PDB entry 8VAZ | electron microscopy, 2.82 A resolution | chains A and B of the 8 polymer chains in the assembly

# Chain A (and B)
Name: Calcium-activated potassium channel subunit alpha-1
Source organism: Homo sapiens
Notes: chain B of this document is another copy of the same molecule, construct and numbering; everything in this record applies to it too
UniProt: Q12791 (KCMA1_HUMAN), isoform Q12791-5; residues 1-1056 here correspond to UniProt positions 66-1121 (UniProt number = residue number + 65)
Chain sequence (1065 residues; numbered 1 to 1065; the number before each row is that of its first residue):
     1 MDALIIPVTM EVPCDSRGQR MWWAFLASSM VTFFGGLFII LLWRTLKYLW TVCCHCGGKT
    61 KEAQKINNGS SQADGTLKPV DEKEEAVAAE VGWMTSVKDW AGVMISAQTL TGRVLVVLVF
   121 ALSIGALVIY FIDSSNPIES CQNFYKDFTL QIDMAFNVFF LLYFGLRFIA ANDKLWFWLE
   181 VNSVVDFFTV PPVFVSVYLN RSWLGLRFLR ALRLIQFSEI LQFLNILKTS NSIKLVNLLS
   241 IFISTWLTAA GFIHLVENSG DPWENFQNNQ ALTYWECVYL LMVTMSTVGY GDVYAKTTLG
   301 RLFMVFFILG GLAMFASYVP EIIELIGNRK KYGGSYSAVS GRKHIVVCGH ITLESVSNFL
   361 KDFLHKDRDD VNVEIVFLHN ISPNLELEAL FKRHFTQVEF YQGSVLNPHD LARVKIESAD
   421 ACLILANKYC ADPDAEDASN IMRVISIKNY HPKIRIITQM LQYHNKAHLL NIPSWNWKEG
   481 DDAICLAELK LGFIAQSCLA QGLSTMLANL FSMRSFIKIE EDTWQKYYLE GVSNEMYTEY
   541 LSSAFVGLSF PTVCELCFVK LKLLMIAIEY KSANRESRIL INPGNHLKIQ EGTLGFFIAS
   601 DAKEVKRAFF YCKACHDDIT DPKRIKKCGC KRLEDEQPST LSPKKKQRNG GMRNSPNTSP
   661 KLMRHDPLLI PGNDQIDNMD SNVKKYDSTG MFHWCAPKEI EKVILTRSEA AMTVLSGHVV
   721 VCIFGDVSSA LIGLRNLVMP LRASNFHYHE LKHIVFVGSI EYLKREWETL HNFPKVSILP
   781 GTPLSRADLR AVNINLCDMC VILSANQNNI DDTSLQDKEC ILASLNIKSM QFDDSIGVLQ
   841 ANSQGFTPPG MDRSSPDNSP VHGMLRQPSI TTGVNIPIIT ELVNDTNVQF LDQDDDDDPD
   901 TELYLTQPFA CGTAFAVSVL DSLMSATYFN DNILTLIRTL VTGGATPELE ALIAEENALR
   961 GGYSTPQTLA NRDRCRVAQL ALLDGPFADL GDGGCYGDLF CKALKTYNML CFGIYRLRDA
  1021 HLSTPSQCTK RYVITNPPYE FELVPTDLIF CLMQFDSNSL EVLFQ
Not modelled in the structure: 1-19, 47-92, 617-681, 834-870, 1058-1065
Differences from the reference sequence: expression tag (1057-1065)
UniProt features mapped onto this chain:
  - region: L491 to F511 (Segment S7), L548 to I568 (Segment S8), C612 to H616 (Heme-binding motif)
  - motif: T287 to Y290 (Selectivity for potassium)
  - binding site (Mg(2+)): E374, Q397, E399
  - lipidation (S-palmitoyl cysteine): C53, C54, C56
Metal / ion sites: K+: N509, S512, V532, N534

# How chain A and chain B interact
Residue-residue contacts (43):
  K228(A) - F395(B)
  L280(A) - Y290(B)
  T284(A) - Y290(B)  hydrogen bond
  T287(A) - S286(B)
  T287(A) - T287(B)
  V288(A) - V288(B)
  G289(A) - V288(B)
  G289(A) - G289(B)
  Y290(A) - Y290(B)
  G291(A) - Y290(B)
  Y294(A) - D292(B)
  R301(A) - E276(B)  salt bridge
  M304(A) - Y290(B)
  V305(A) - Y279(B)  hydrophobic
  V305(A) - M282(B)  hydrophobic
  I308(A) - S286(B)
  L309(A) - M282(B)  hydrophobic
  A316(A) - I326(B)
  L406(A) - D812(B)
  L406(A) - S814(B)
  L406(A) - L815(B)  hydrophobic
  P408(A) - P899(B)  hydrophobic
  A435(A) - K818(B)
  A438(A) - K818(B)
  S439(A) - L815(B)
  S439(A) - K818(B)
  I441(A) - L822(B)  hydrophobic
  M442(A) - S814(B)
  M442(A) - I821(B)  hydrophobic
  M442(A) - N887(B)
  M442(A) - F890(B)  hydrophobic
  I445(A) - L825(B)  hydrophobic
  I445(A) - F890(B)  hydrophobic
  S446(A) - F890(B)
  N449(A) - Q889(B)
  Y450(A) - P899(B)  hydrophobic
  H468(A) - L822(B)
  N471(A) - R786(B)  hydrogen bond
  N471(A) - N826(B)  hydrogen bond
  N471(A) - S829(B)  hydrogen bond (backbone-side chain)
  P473(A) - Q893(B)
  E955(A) - R786(B)  salt bridge
  E955(A) - R790(B)  salt bridge
Other interface residues (no listed pair), chain A (38 interface residues in all): Q108, Q222, S230, N231, I233, V293, L312, S404
Other interface residues (no listed pair), chain B (36 interface residues in all): F242, W246, V293, R342, N372, K392, L784, A787, D895

# Overview
The interface between chain A and chain B involves 38 residues on one side and 36 on the other, with 4
hydrogen bonds and 3 salt bridges. Polar contacts include R301(A)-E276(B), E955(A)-R786(B) and
E955(A)-R790(B). From UniProt: 3 Mg2+-binding residues on chain A.
Both chains are Calcium-activated potassium channel subunit alpha-1 (Homo sapiens). Entry 8VAZ (Structure of
human Slo1 and human LRRC26 in EDTA - LRRD masked) was determined by electron microscopy.
